Entry 4DGI (X-ray diffraction, 2.40 A resolution); this record covers chains H and L of the 3 polymer chains in the assembly.

== Chain H ==
Name: POM1 Fab Heavy chain
From: Mus musculus
Notes: antibody fragment or engineered binder
Chain sequence (218 residues; numbered 1 to 218; the number before each row is that of its first residue):
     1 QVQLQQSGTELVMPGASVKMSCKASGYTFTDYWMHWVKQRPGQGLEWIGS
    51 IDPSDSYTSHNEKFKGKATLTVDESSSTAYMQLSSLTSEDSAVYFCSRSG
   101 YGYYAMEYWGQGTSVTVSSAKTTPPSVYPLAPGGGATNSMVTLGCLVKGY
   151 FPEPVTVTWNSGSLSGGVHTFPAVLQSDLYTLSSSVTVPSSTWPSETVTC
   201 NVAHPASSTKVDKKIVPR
Disulfide bonds: Cys22-Cys96, Cys145-Cys200

== Chain L ==
Name: POM1 Fab Light chain
From: Mus musculus
Notes: antibody fragment or engineered binder
Chain sequence (213 residues; each row starts with the number of its first residue):
     1 DIVLTQSPAILSVSPGERVSFSCRASQNIGTSIHWYQQRTNESPRLIIKY
    51 ASESISGIPSRFSGSGSGTDFTLSINSVESEDIADYYCQQSNTWPYTFGG
   101 GTKLELKRADAAPTVSIFPPSSEQLTSGGASVVCFLNNFYPKDINVKWKI
   151 DGSERQNGVLNSETDQDSKDSTYSMSSTLTLTKDEYERHNTYTCEATHKT
   201 STSPIVKSFNRNE
Disulfide bonds: Cys23-Cys88, Cys134-Cys194
Ion coordination: Na+: Glu79, Glu81

== Interface between chain H and chain L ==
Pairs across the interface (72; chain H residue first):
  Trp33(H) - Trp94(L)  hydrophobic
  His35(H) - Tyr96(L)
  Gln39(H) - Gln38(L)  hydrogen bond
  Gln39(H) - Tyr87(L)  hydrogen bond
  Gln43(H) - Tyr87(L)
  Gly44(H) - Tyr87(L)
  Leu45(H) - Tyr87(L)  hydrophobic
  Leu45(H) - Phe98(L)
  Trp47(H) - Trp94(L)  hydrophobic
  Trp47(H) - Pro95(L)  hydrophobic
  Trp47(H) - Tyr96(L)
  Trp47(H) - Phe98(L)
  Ser50(H) - Tyr96(L)
  Ser59(H) - Trp94(L)
  Phe95(H) - Gln38(L)
  Phe95(H) - Ser43(L)
  Phe95(H) - Pro44(L)
  Tyr103(H) - Tyr50(L)
  Tyr104(H) - His34(L)
  Tyr104(H) - Tyr50(L)  hydrogen bond (backbone-side chain)
  Tyr104(H) - Ser91(L)
  Tyr104(H) - Tyr96(L)
  Ala105(H) - His34(L)
  Ala105(H) - Tyr36(L)
  Ala105(H) - Leu46(L)  hydrophobic
  Ala105(H) - Lys49(L)
  Met106(H) - Tyr36(L)  hydrogen bond (backbone-side chain)
  Met106(H) - Leu46(L)
  Met106(H) - Tyr96(L)  hydrophobic
  Glu107(H) - Leu46(L)
  Trp109(H) - Tyr36(L)
  Trp109(H) - Pro44(L)
  Gly110(H) - Ser43(L)  hydrogen bond (backbone-side chain)
  Gln111(H) - Ser43(L)
  Tyr128(H) - Glu123(L)
  Tyr128(H) - Gln124(L)
  Pro129(H) - Ser121(L)  hydrogen bond (backbone-side chain)
  Pro129(H) - Glu123(L)
  Leu130(H) - Phe118(L)
  Leu130(H) - Val133(L)  hydrophobic
  Ala131(H) - Phe118(L)
  Pro132(H) - Phe118(L)
  Thr142(H) - Ser116(L)  hydrogen bond
  Thr142(H) - Phe118(L)
  Gly144(H) - Phe135(L)
  Leu146(H) - Ser131(L)
  Lys148(H) - Gln124(L)
  Lys148(H) - Ser131(L)  hydrogen bond
  Lys148(H) - Thr180(L)
  His169(H) - Asn137(L)
  His169(H) - Asn138(L)  hydrogen bond
  His169(H) - Ser174(L)  hydrogen bond
  Phe171(H) - Phe135(L)  hydrophobic
  Phe171(H) - Asn137(L)
  Phe171(H) - Ser162(L)
  Phe171(H) - Thr164(L)
  Phe171(H) - Ser174(L)
  Phe171(H) - Met175(L)
  Phe171(H) - Ser176(L)
  Pro172(H) - Ser162(L)  hydrogen bond (backbone-side chain)
  Pro172(H) - Glu163(L)
  Val174(H) - Leu160(L)  hydrophobic
  Val174(H) - Asn161(L)
  Val174(H) - Ser162(L)
  Leu175(H) - Leu160(L)
  Gln176(H) - Leu160(L)
  Gln176(H) - Thr180(L)  hydrogen bond
  Ser183(H) - Phe135(L)
  Ser183(H) - Ser176(L)  hydrogen bond
  Ser184(H) - Phe135(L)
  Ser185(H) - Phe135(L)
  Ser185(H) - Asn137(L)  hydrogen bond
Interface residues without a listed pair, chain H (41 interface residues in all): Val37, Glu46, Gly112, Leu143, Thr170
Interface residues without a listed pair, chain L (36 interface residues in all): Glu42, Gln89, Pro119

== In short ==
Chain H and chain L form an interface of 41 and 36 residues respectively, with 14 hydrogen bonds. Polar pairs
include Gln39(H)-Gln38(L), Gln39(H)-Tyr87(L) and Tyr104(H)-Tyr50(L). Glu79(L) and Glu81(L) form the Na+ site.
Chain H is POM1 Fab Heavy chain and chain L is POM1 Fab Light chain, both from Mus musculus; the structure,
Structure of POM1 FAB fragment complexed with human PrPc Fragment 120-230, was determined by X-ray
diffraction.
